Entry 8JCB (electron microscopy, 9.50 A resolution (very low resolution: no residue pairs are listed; an interface is given only as per-side residue counts)); this record covers chains N and n of the 16 polymer chains in the assembly.

Chain N (and n):
Molecule: T cell receptor gamma variable 5, T cell receptor gamma constant 1
From: Homo sapiens
Notes: chain n of this document is another copy of the same molecule, construct and numbering; everything in this record applies to it too
UniProtKB: chimeric construct of A0A0B4J1U4, P0CF51: residues 4-103 from A0A0B4J1U4 (TRGV5_HUMAN) positions 19-118 (UniProt number = residue number + 15); residues 125-297 from P0CF51 positions 1-173 (UniProt number = residue number - 124)
Chain sequence (331 residues; each row starts with the number of its first residue; numbers below 1 keep their minus sign (Met-33 is residue -33)):
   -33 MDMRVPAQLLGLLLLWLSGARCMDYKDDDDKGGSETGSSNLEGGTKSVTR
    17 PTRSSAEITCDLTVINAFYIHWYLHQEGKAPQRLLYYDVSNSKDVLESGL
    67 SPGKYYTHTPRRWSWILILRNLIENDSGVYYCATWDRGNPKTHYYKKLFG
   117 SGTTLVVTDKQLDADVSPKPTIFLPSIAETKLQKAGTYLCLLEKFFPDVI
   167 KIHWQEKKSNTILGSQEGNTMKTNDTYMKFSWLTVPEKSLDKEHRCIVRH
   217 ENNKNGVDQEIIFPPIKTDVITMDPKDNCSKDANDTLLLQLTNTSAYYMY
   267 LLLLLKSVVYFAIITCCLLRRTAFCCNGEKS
Unresolved in the structure: -33 to 10, 103-110, 232-251, 289-297
Disulfide bonds: Cys26-Cys98, Cys156-Cys212
Sequence notes: initiating methionine (-33); expression tag (-32 to 3); linker (104-124)
UniProt features mapped onto this chain:
  - glycosylation (N-linked (GlcNAc...) asparagine): Asn91, Asn190, Asn244, Asn250, Asn259
Reported in the primary citation:
  - mutagenesis - R86Q: abolished signaling in response to APCs
  - mutagenesis - R86Q: unchanged expression
  - mutagenesis - R86Q: unchanged signaling in response to anti-CD3 antibodies
  - mutagenesis - Y72E/R86H, R86Q: abolished binding to CD1d-alpha-GalCer tetramers

Chain N / chain n interface:
At this resolution (10 A) residue pairs are not listed: 13 residues of chain N and 14 of chain n lie at the interface.
Interface features reported in the paper:
  - hot spots on chain N (mutagenesis) - Y72E/R86H: decreased binding to another copy of this molecule
  - hot spots on chain n (mutagenesis) - R86Q: decreased binding to T cell receptor gamma variable 5, T cell receptor gamma constant 1 (chain n)

In short:
13 residues of chain N and 14 residues of chain n are in contact. The paper reports that Y72E/R86H and R86Q of
chain N abolish binding to CD1d-alpha-GalCer tetramers; R86Q of chain N abolishes signaling in response to
APCs.
Both chains are T cell receptor gamma variable 5, T cell receptor gamma constant 1 (Homo sapiens). Entry 8JCB
(Vgamma5 Vdelta1 T cell receptor complex) was determined by electron microscopy together with 8JBV, 8JC0,
8WXE, 8WY0, 8WYI and 8YC0 from the same study.
